PDB entry 7Y5A | electron microscopy, 3.50 A resolution | chains B and E of the 7 polymer chains in the assembly

== Chain B ==
Molecule: ATP synthase subunit alpha
Organism: Mycolicibacterium smegmatis
Notes: EC 7.1.2.2
Reference sequence: A0R202 (ATPA_MYCS2); residue numbers follow UniProt; this construct covers 1-548
Amino-acid sequence (548 residues; each row starts with the number of its first residue):
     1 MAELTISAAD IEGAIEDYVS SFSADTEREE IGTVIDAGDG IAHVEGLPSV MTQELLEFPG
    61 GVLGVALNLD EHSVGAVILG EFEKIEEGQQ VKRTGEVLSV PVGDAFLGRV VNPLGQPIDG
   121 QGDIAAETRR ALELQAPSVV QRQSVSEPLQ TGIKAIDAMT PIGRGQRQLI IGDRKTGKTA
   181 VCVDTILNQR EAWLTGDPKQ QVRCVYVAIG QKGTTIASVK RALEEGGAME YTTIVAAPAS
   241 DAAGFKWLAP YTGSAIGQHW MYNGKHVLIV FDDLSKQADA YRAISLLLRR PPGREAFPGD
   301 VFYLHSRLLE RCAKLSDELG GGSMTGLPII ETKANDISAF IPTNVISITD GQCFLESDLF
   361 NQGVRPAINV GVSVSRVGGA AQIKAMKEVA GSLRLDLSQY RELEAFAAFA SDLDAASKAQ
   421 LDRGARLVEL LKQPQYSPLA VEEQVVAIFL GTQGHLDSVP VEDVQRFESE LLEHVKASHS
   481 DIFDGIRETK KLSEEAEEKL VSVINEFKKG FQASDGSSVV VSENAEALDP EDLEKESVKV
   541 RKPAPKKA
Unresolved in the structure: 1-27, 521-548
Curated features (UniProtKB/Swiss-Prot):
  - binding site (ATP): Gly172 to Thr179
  - site: Ser373 (Required for activity)
Ligand contacts: ATP (adenosine-5'-triphosphate): Asp173, Arg174, Lys175, Thr176, Gly177, Lys178, Thr179, Ala180, Phe360, Arg365, Gln433, Pro434, Gln435

== Chain E ==
Molecule: ATP synthase subunit beta
Organism: Mycolicibacterium smegmatis
Notes: EC 7.1.2.2
Reference sequence: A0R200 (ATPB_MYCS2); residues 2-475 here = UniProt positions 2-475
Amino-acid sequence (481 residues; numbered -5 to 475; the number before each row is that of its first residue; numbers below 1 keep their minus sign (Met-5 is residue -5)):
    -5 MHHHHHHTAT AEKTAGRVVR ITGPVVDVEF PRGSVPELFN ALHAEITFGA LAKTLTLEVA
    55 QHLGDSLVRC ISMQPTDGLV RGVEVTDTGA SISVPVGDGV KGHVFNALGD CLDDPGYGKD
   115 FEHWSIHRKP PAFSDLEPRT EMLETGLKVV DLLTPYVRGG KIALFGGAGV GKTVLIQEMI
   175 NRIARNFGGT SVFAGVGERT REGNDLWVEL ADANVLKDTA LVFGQMDEPP GTRMRVALSA
   235 LTMAEFFRDE QGQDVLLFID NIFRFTQAGS EVSTLLGRMP SAVGYQPTLA DEMGELQERI
   295 TSTRGRSITS MQAVYVPADD YTDPAPATTF AHLDATTELS RAVFSKGIFP AVDPLASSST
   355 ILDPAIVGDE HYRVAQEVIR ILQRYKDLQD IIAILGIDEL SEEDKQLVNR ARRIERFLSQ
   415 NMMAAEQFTG QPGSTVPLKE TIEAFDKLTK GEFDHLPEQA FFLIGGLDDL AKKAESLGAK
   475 L
Unresolved in the structure: -5 to 7, 472-475
Sequence notes: initiating methionine (-5); expression tag (-4 to 1)

== Interface between chain B and chain E ==
Contacting residue pairs (51):
  Ser49(B) with Val74(E)
  Val50(B) with Val74(E); Arg75(E)
  Met51(B) with Phe42(E), hydrophobic; Gly72(E); Leu73(E); Val74(E), hydrophobic
  Thr52(B) with Thr70(E); Asp71(E); Gly72(E); Leu73(E), hydrogen bond (backbone-backbone)
  Gln53(B) with Asp71(E)
  Asn68(B) with Thr16(E), hydrogen bond
  Leu69(B) with Ile15(E), hydrophobic; Arg75(E)
  Asp70(B) with Arg14(E), salt bridge; Arg75(E), hydrogen bond (backbone-side chain)
  Glu71(B) with Val13(E); Arg14(E), salt bridge
  Glu133(B) with Asp71(E)
  Leu134(B) with Leu45(E), hydrophobic
  Gln135(B) with Leu45(E); Lys47(E)
  Val139(B) with Asn198(E); Gln219(E)
  Arg142(B) with Thr194(E), hydrogen bond; Asn198(E)
  Arg290(B) with Thr16(E), hydrogen bond
  Pro291(B) with Thr268(E)
  Gly299(B) with Glu265(E); Leu269(E)
  Asp300(B) with Glu265(E)
  Val301(B) with Glu265(E)
  Phe302(B) with Met220(E), hydrophobic; Arg227(E)
  Tyr303(B) with Pro69(E); Glu222(E); Pro223(E)
  Ser306(B) with Asp221(E)
  Arg307(B) with Asp221(E)
  Glu310(B) with Thr194(E); Asp221(E)
  Ser347(B) with Arg193(E), hydrogen bond (backbone-side chain); Met220(E); Arg258(E)
  Ile348(B) with Arg193(E), hydrogen bond (backbone-side chain); Met220(E), hydrophobic
  Thr349(B) with Arg193(E), hydrogen bond (backbone-side chain)
  Asp350(B) with Arg193(E); Arg195(E), salt bridge
  Arg376(B) with Glu196(E), salt bridge
Other interface residues (no listed pair), chain B (34 interface residues in all): Val74, Val140, Gln143, Gly293, Leu413
Other interface residues (no listed pair), chain E (33 interface residues in all): Pro18, Trp201, Gly271, Ile388

== In short ==
34 residues of chain B and 33 residues of chain E are in contact, with 8 hydrogen bonds and 4 salt bridges.
Polar pairs include Asp70(B)-Arg14(E), Glu71(B)-Arg14(E) and Asp350(B)-Arg195(E). Chain B binds ATP. UniProt
lists 8 ATP-binding residues on chain B.
Here chain B is ATP synthase subunit alpha and chain E is ATP synthase subunit beta, both from
Mycolicibacterium smegmatis. Entry 7Y5A (Cryo-EM structure of the Mycolicibacterium smegmatis F1-ATPase) was
determined by electron microscopy together with 7Y5B, 7Y5C and 7Y5D from the same study.
